PDB entry 5C0W | X-ray diffraction, 4.60 A resolution (low resolution: residue-level contacts below are approximate; hydrogen-bond / salt-bridge calls are withheld) | chains D and G of the 14 polymer chains in the assembly

[Chain D]
Name: Exosome complex component RRP46
Source organism: Saccharomyces cerevisiae (strain ATCC 204508 / S288c)
Notes: fragment: Exosome complex component RRP46
Reference sequence: P53256 (RRP46_YEAST); residue numbers follow UniProt; this construct covers 1-223
Chain sequence (245 residues; each row starts with the number of its first residue; numbers below 1 keep their minus sign (Gly-21 is residue -21)):
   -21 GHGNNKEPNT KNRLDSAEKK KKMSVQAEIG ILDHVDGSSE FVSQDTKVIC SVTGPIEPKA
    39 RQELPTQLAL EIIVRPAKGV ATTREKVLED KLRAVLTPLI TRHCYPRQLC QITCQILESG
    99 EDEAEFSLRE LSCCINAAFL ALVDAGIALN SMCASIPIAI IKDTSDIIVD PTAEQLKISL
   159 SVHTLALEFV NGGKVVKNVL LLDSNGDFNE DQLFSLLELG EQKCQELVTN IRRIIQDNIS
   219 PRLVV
Not modelled in the structure: -21 to 0, 223
Differences from the reference sequence: expression tag (-21 to 0)

[Chain G]
Name: Exosome complex component RRP40
Source organism: Saccharomyces cerevisiae (strain ATCC 204508 / S288c)
Notes: fragment: Exosome complex component RRP40
Reference sequence: Q08285 (RRP40_YEAST); residue numbers follow UniProt; this construct covers 1-240
Chain sequence (243 residues; numbered -2 to 240; the number before each row is that of its first residue; numbers below 1 keep their minus sign (Gly-2 is residue -2)):
    -2 GPHMSTFIFP GDSFPVDPTT PVKLGPGIYC DPNTQEIRPV NTGVLHVSAK GKSGVQTAYI
    58 DYSSKRYIPS VNDFVIGVII GTFSDSYKVS LQNFSSSVSL SYMAFPNASK KNRPTLQVGD
   118 LVYARVCTAE KELEAEIECF DSTTGRDAGF GILEDGMIID VNLNFARQLL FNNDFPLLKV
   178 LAAHTKFEVA IGLNGKIWVK CEELSNTLAC YRTIMECCQK NDTAAFKDIA KRQFKEILTV
   238 KEE
Not modelled in the structure: -2 to 2, 239-240
Differences from the reference sequence: expression tag (-2 to 0)

[How chain D and chain G interact]
Residue-residue contacts (33):
  Val13(D) with Lys62(G)
  Asp14(D) with Lys62(G); Arg63(G)
  Gly32(D) with Arg63(G)
  Pro33(D) with Arg63(G); Phe91(G); Ser92(G)
  Ile34(D) with Phe91(G)
  Glu35(D) with Phe91(G)
  Thr79(D) with Tyr26(G)
  Pro84(D) with Lys128(G); Glu129(G)
  Gln86(D) with Ser93(G)
  Asp122(D) with Ser60(G)
  Leu127(D) with Val37(G)
  Asn128(D) with Arg35(G)
  Met130(D) with Pro7(G)
  Val168(D) with Gly8(G)
  Asn169(D) with Gly8(G)
  Gly170(D) with Gly8(G); Asp9(G)
  Arg210(D) with Phe6(G); Asp9(G)
  Ile213(D) with Phe4(G); Phe6(G)
  Gln214(D) with Phe4(G)
  Pro219(D) with Asn218(G)
  Arg220(D) with Asn218(G)
  Leu221(D) with Gly40(G); Val41(G); Asp58(G); Asn161(G)
  Val222(D) with Gln165(G)
Other interface residues (no listed pair), chain D (30 interface residues in all): Thr31, Cys82, Tyr83, Val121, Ala123, Gly124, Ile217
Other interface residues (no listed pair), chain G (31 interface residues in all): Ser10, Asn38, Thr39, His43, Tyr59, Ser61, Ile65, Asn90, Asn169

[In short]
30 residues of chain D and 31 residues of chain G are in contact.
Chain D is Exosome complex component RRP46 and chain G is Exosome complex component RRP40, both from
Saccharomyces cerevisiae (strain ATCC 204508 / S288c); the structure, Structure of a 12-subunit nuclear
exosome complex bound to single-stranded RNA substrates, was determined by X-ray diffraction, deposited
together with 5C0X and 5C0Y.
